8V50 - chains A and D of the 5 polymer chains in the assembly; structure by X-ray diffraction, 2.65 A resolution.

# Chain A
Name: HLA-B35
From: Homo sapiens
UniProtKB: O19626 (O19626_HUMAN); residues 2-275 here correspond to UniProt positions 26-299 (UniProt number = residue number + 24)
Sequence (274 residues; row label = number of the first residue in the row):
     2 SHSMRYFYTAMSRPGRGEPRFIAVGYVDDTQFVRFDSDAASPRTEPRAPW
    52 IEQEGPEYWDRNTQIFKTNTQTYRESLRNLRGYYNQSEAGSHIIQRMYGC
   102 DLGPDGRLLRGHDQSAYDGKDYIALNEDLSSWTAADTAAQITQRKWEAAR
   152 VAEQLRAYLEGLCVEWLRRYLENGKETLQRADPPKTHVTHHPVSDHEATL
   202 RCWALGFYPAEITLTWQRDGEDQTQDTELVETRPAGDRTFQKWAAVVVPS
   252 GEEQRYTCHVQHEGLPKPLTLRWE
Not modelled in the structure: 275
Disulfides: Cys101-Cys164, Cys203-Cys259

# Chain D
Name: D1 TCR alpha chain
From: Homo sapiens
Sequence (197 residues; row label = number of the first residue in the row; note: 16 numbers in that range are skipped by the numbering (no residue carries them; nothing is unmodelled there)):
     2 QSLEQ
     8 PSEVTAVEGAIVQINCTYQTSG
    36 FYGLSWYQQHDGGAPTFLSYNAL
    63 DGLEET
    74 GRFSSFLSRSDSYGYLLLQELQMKDSASYFCAVDTGGFKTIFGAGTRLFV
   124 KANIQNPDPAVYQLRDSKSSDKSVCLFTDFDSQTNVSQSKDSDVYITDKC
   174 VLDMRSMDFKSNSAVAWSNKSDFACANAFNNSIIPEDTFFP
Disulfides: Cys23-Cys104

# How chain A and chain D interact
Contacting residue pairs (14; chain A residue first):
  Arg62(A) - Thr108(D)
  Arg62(A) - Gly109(D)
  Gln65(A) - Phe111(D)
  Arg151(A) - Phe52(D)
  Arg151(A) - Tyr55(D)
  Glu154(A) - Ala57(D)
  Glu154(A) - Leu58(D)
  Gln155(A) - Tyr37(D)  hydrogen bond (side chain-backbone)
  Gln155(A) - Tyr55(D)  hydrogen bond
  Gln155(A) - Ala57(D)
  Ala158(A) - Leu58(D)  hydrophobic
  Ala158(A) - Arg82(D)
  Tyr159(A) - Tyr37(D)
  Leu163(A) - Tyr37(D)  hydrophobic
Other interface residues (no listed pair), chain A (10 interface residues in all): Thr69, Arg157
Other interface residues (no listed pair), chain D (11 interface residues in all): Gly38, Gly110
The authors on this interface:
  - specific contacts: Arg62(A)-Thr108(D), Arg62(A)-Gly109(D), Arg151(A)-Tyr55(D), Gln155(A)-Tyr37(D), Ala158(A)-Leu58(D)

# Overview
Chain A and chain D form an interface of 10 and 11 residues respectively; the contacts include 2 hydrogen
bonds. Polar contacts include Gln155(A)-Tyr37(D) and Gln155(A)-Tyr55(D). The paper describes contacts between
Arg62(A) and Thr108(D), Arg62(A) and Gly109(D) and Arg151(A) and Tyr55(D) among others.
Chain A is HLA-B35 and chain D is D1 TCR alpha chain, both from Homo sapiens; the structure, Crystal structure
of a HLA-B*35:01-NP6 with D1 TCR, was determined by X-ray diffraction together with 8V4Z, 8V51 and 8EMF from
the same study.
